PDB entry 2JE0 | X-ray diffraction, 2.40 A resolution | chain A

== Chain A ==
Name: Acidic leucine-rich nuclear phosphoprotein 32 family member A
From: Homo sapiens
Notes: fragment: lrr domain, residues 1-149
Reference sequence: P39687 (AN32A_HUMAN); residue numbers follow UniProt; this construct covers 1-149
Chain sequence (149 residues; numbered 1 to 149; the number before each row is that of its first residue):
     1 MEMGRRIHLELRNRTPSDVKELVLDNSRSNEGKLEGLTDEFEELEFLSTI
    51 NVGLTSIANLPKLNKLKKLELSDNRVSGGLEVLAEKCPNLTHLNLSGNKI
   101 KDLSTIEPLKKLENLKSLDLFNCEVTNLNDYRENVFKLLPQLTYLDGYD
Curated features (UniProtKB/Swiss-Prot):
  - modified residue: T15 (Phosphothreonine), S17 (Phosphoserine)
From the paper describing this entry:
  - contacts within the chain: Y131-D146 (hydrogen bond)

== In short ==
The paper reports contacts within the chain involving Y131 and D146.
Chain A is Acidic leucine-rich nuclear phosphoprotein 32 family member A (Homo sapiens); the structure,
Crystal Structure of pp32, was determined by X-ray diffraction (same publication as 2JE1).
